PDB entry 5WEV | X-ray diffraction, 1.85 A resolution | chain A

Chain A:
Protein: Tyrosine-protein kinase JAK2
From: Homo sapiens
Notes: EC 2.7.10.2
UniProt: O60674 (JAK2_HUMAN); residue numbers follow UniProt; this construct covers 833-1132
Amino-acid sequence (319 residues; numbered 814 to 1132; the number before each row is that of its first residue):
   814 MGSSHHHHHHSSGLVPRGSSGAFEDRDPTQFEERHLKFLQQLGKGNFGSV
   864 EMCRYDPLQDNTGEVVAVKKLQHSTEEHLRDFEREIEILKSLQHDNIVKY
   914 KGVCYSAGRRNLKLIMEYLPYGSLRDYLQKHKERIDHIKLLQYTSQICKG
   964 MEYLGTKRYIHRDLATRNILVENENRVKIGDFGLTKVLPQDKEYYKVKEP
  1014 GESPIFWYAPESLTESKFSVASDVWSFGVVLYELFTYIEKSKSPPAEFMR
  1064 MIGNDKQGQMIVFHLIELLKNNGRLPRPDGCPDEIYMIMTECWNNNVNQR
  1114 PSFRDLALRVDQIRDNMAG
Unresolved in the structure: 814-832, 858-860, 1131-1132
Construct notes: expression tag (814-832)
Modified positions: Y1007 (O-phosphotyrosine; PTR); Y1008 (O-phosphotyrosine; PTR)
Curated features (UniProtKB/Swiss-Prot):
  - active site: D976 (Proton acceptor)
  - binding site (ATP): L855 to V863, K882
  - modified residue (Phosphotyrosine): Y868, Y966, Y972, Y1007, Y1008
  - mutagenesis: K882 (K882E: Loss of ability to up-regulate potassium voltage-gated channel activity of KCNA3)

Summary:
From UniProt: active-site residue D976, 10 ATP-binding residues and one mutagenesis site.
Chain A is Tyrosine-protein kinase JAK2 (Homo sapiens); the structure, Identification of an imidazopyridine
scaffold to generate potent and selective TYK2 inhibitors that demonstrate activity in ..., was determined by
X-ray diffraction, deposited together with 5WAL.
